8XKX - chains B and A of the 10 polymer chains in the assembly; structure by electron microscopy, 3.70 A resolution.

# Chain B
Protein: Mitochondrial import receptor subunit TOM22
From: Saccharomyces cerevisiae
UniProt: P49334 (TOM22_YEAST); residue numbers follow UniProt; this construct covers 1-152
Amino-acid sequence (172 residues; row label = number of the first residue in the row):
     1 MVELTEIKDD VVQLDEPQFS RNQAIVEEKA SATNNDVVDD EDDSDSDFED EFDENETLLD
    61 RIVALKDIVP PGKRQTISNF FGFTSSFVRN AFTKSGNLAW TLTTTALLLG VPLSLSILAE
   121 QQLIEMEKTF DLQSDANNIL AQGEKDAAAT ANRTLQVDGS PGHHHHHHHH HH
Unresolved in the structure: 1-85, 136-172
Construct notes: expression tag (153-172)
Curated features (UniProtKB/Swiss-Prot):
  - modified residue (Phosphoserine): S44, S46

# Chain A
Protein: Mitochondrial import receptor subunit TOM40
From: Saccharomyces cerevisiae
UniProt: P23644 (TOM40_YEAST); residues 1-387 here = UniProt positions 1-387
Amino-acid sequence (387 residues; each row starts with the number of its first residue):
     1 MSAPTPLAEA SQIPTIPALS PLTAKQSKGN FFSSNPISSF VVDTYKQLHS HRQSLELVNP
    61 GTVENLNKEV SRDVFLSQYF FTGLRADLNK AFSMNPAFQT SHTFSIGSQA LPKYAFSALF
   121 ANDNLFAQGN IDNDLSVSGR LNYGWDKKNI SKVNLQISDG QPTMCQLEQD YQASDFSVNV
   181 KTLNPSFSEK GEFTGVAVAS FLQSVTPQLA LGLETLYSRT DGSAPGDAGV SYLTRYVSKK
   241 QDWIFSGQLQ ANGALIASLW RKVAQNVEAG IETTLQAGMV PITDPLMGTP IGIQPTVEGS
   301 TTIGAKYEYR QSVYRGTLDS NGKVACFLER KVLPTLSVLF CGEIDHFKND TKIGCGLQFE
   361 TAGNQELLML QQGLDADGNP LQALPQL
Unresolved in the structure: 1-48, 277-294, 374-387

# How chain B and chain A interact
Contacting residue pairs (31; chain B residue first):
  W100(B) - N349(A)
  T101(B) - H346(A)
  T104(B) - I344(A)
  T105(B) - V324(A)
  T105(B) - H346(A)  hydrogen bond
  L108(B) - V324(A)
  L108(B) - C326(A)
  L108(B) - I344(A)  hydrophobic
  L109(B) - Y314(A)  hydrogen bond (backbone-side chain)
  L109(B) - L318(A)  hydrophobic
  L109(B) - V324(A)  hydrophobic
  L109(B) - A325(A)
  P112(B) - Y314(A)  hydrophobic
  P112(B) - C326(A)  hydrophobic
  P112(B) - L328(A)
  P112(B) - F340(A)  hydrophobic
  L113(B) - Y307(A)  hydrophobic
  L113(B) - Y314(A)
  L115(B) - L328(A)  hydrophobic
  L115(B) - R330(A)
  S116(B) - S312(A)  hydrogen bond
  S116(B) - L328(A)
  I117(B) - Y309(A)
  A119(B) - Q311(A)
  A119(B) - R330(A)
  E120(B) - Y309(A)
  E120(B) - R310(A)  salt bridge
  E120(B) - Q311(A)  hydrogen bond (backbone-side chain)
  L123(B) - R310(A)
  L123(B) - Q311(A)
  E127(B) - R310(A)  salt bridge
Interface residues without a listed pair, chain B (16 interface residues in all): G110
Interface residues without a listed pair, chain A (20 interface residues in all): G316, T317, G342, E343

# In short
Chain B and chain A form an interface of 16 and 20 residues respectively; the contacts include 4 hydrogen
bonds and 2 salt bridges. Polar contacts include E120(B)-R310(A), E127(B)-R310(A) and T105(B)-H346(A).
Chain B is Mitochondrial import receptor subunit TOM22 and chain A is Mitochondrial import receptor subunit
TOM40, both from Saccharomyces cerevisiae; the structure, Structure of the TOM40 complex with pre-protein, was
determined by electron microscopy.
